Entry 1SKA (X-ray diffraction, 1.69 A resolution); this record covers chain A.

Chain A:
Protein: 3-phytase A
Source organism: Aspergillus fumigatus
Notes: EC 3.1.3.8
Reference sequence: O00092 (PHYA_ASPFU); residues 5-443 here correspond to UniProt positions 27-465 (UniProt number = residue number + 22)
Chain sequence (439 residues; numbered 5 to 444; 1 number in that range is skipped by the numbering (no residue carries it; nothing is unmodelled there); the number before each row is that of its first residue):
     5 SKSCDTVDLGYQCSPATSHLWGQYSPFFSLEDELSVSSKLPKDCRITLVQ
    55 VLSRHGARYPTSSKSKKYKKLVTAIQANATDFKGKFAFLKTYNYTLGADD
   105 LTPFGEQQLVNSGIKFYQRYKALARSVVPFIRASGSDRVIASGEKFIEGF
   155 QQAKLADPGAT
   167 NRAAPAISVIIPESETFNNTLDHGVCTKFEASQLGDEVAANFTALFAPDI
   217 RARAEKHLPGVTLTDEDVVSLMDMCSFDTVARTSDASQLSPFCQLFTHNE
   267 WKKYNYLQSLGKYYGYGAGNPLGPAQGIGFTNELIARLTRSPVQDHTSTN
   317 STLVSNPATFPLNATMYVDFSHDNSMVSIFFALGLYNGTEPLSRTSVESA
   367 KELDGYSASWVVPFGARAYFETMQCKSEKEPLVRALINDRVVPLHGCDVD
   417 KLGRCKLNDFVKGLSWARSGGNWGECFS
Disordered / not traced: 5-7, 444
Swiss-Prot annotation at these positions:
  - active site: His59 (Nucleophile)
  - binding site (1D-myo-inositol hexakisphosphate): Gln27, Tyr28, Arg58, His59, Arg62, Thr65, Arg142
  - glycosylation: Asn82 (N-linked (GlcNAc...) asparagine)
Cystine bridges: Cys8-Cys17, Cys48-Cys391, Cys192-Cys442, Cys241-Cys259, Cys413-Cys421
Covalent attachments: N-acetylglucosamine (NAG) linked to Asn184, Asn207, Asn316, Asn353
From the paper describing this entry:
  - conformationally variable residues: His59, Arg142, His338

Summary:
Covalently linked N-acetylglucosamine: at Asn184, Asn207, Asn316 and Asn353. From UniProt: active-site residue
His59 and 7 residues binding 1D-myo-inositol hexakisphosphate. From the paper: conformational variability at
His59, Arg142 and His338.
Chain A is 3-phytase A (Aspergillus fumigatus); the structure, Crystallographic snapshots of Aspergillus
fumigatus phytase revealing its enzymatic dynamics, was determined by X-ray diffraction (same publication as
1SK8, 1SK9 and 1SKB).
